Entry 6DBI (electron microscopy, 3.40 A resolution); this record covers chains A and E of the 10 polymer chains in the assembly.

Chain A:
Name: Recombination activating gene 1 - MBP chimera
Organism: Escherichia coli
Notes: EC 2.3.2.27
UniProt: chimeric construct of P0AEX9, O13033: residues -113 to 250 from P0AEX9 (MALE_ECOLI) positions 29-392 (UniProt number = residue number + 142); residues 271-1031 from O13033 positions 271-1031 (same numbers)
Amino-acid sequence (1159 residues; each row starts with the number of its first residue; numbers below 1 keep their minus sign (Met-127 is residue -127)):
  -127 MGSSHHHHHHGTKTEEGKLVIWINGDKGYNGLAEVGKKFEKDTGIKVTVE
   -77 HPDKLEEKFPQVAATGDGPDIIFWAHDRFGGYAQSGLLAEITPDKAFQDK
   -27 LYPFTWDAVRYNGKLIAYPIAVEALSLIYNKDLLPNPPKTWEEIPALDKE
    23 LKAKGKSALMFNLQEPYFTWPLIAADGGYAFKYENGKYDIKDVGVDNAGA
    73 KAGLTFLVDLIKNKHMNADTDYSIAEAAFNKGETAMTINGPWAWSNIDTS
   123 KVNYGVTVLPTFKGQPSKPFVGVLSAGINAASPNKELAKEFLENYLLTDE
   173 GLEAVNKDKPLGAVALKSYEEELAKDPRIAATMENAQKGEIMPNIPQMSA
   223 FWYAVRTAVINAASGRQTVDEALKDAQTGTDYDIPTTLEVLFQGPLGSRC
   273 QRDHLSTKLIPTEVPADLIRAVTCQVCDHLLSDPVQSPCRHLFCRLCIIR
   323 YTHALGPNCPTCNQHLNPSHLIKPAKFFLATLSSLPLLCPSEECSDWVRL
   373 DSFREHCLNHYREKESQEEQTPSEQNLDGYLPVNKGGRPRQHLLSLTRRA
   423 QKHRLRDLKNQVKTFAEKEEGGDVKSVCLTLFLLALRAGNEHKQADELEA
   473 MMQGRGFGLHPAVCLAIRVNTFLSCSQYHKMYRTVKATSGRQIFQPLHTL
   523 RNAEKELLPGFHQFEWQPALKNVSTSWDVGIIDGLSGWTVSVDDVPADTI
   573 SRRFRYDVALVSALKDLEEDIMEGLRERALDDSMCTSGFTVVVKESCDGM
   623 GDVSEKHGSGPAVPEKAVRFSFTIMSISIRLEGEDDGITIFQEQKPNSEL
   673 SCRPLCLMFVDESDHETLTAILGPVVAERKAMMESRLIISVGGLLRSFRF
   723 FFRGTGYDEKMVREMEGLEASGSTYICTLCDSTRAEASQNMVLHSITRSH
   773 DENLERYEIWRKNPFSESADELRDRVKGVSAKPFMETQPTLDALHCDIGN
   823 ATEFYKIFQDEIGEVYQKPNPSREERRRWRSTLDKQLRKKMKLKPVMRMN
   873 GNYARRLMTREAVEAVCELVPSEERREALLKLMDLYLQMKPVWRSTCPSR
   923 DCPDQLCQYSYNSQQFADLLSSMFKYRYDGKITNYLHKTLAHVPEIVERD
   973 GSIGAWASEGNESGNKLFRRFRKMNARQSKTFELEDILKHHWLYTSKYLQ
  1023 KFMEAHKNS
Not modelled in the structure: -127 to 407, 1030-1031
Differences from the reference sequence: initiating methionine (-127); expression tag (-126 to -114); linker (251-270)
Metal / ion sites: Ca2+ site 1: Glu684 (shared with 1 residue of chain I); Ca2+ site 2: Asp730 (shared with 1 residue of chain F); Zn2+: Cys749, Cys752, His959, His964

Chain E:
Molecule: Forward strand of 12-RSS signal end
Sequence (34 nucleotides; each row starts with the number of its first residue):
     1 CACAGTGCTACAGACTGGAACAAAAACCCTGCAG

Chain A / chain E interface:
Pairs across the interface (18):
  Arg459(A) - DC15(E)  salt bridge to the phosphate
  Arg459(A) - DT16(E)  salt bridge to the phosphate
  Ala460(A) - DT16(E)  sugar contact
  Ala460(A) - DG17(E)  phosphate contact
  Lys667(A) - DC3(E)  phosphate contact
  Lys667(A) - DA4(E)  salt bridge to the phosphate
  Asn669(A) - DA2(E)  phosphate contact
  Ser670(A) - DC3(E)  phosphate contact
  Ser670(A) - DA4(E)  hydrogen bond to the phosphate
  Leu672(A) - DA4(E)  sugar contact
  Arg877(A) - DA2(E)  salt bridge to the phosphate
  Lys912(A) - DC1(E)  base contact
  Pro913(A) - DC1(E)  base contact
  Arg916(A) - DA2(E)  salt bridge to the phosphate
  Ser917(A) - DC1(E)  sugar contact
  Thr918(A) - DC1(E)  hydrogen bond to the phosphate
  Glu981(A) - DA2(E)  base contact
  Ser985(A) - DA2(E)  base contact
Interface residues without a listed pair, chain A (18 interface residues in all): Pro668, Glu671, Asn874, Asp923

Overview:
18 residues of chain A and 7 residues of chain E are in contact; the contacts include 2 hydrogen bonds and 5
salt bridges. Polar contacts include Ser670(A)-DA4(E), Thr918(A)-DC1(E) and Arg459(A)-DC15(E). Cys749(A),
Cys752(A), His959(A) and His964(A) form the Zn2+ site.
Here chain A is Recombination activating gene 1 - MBP chimera (Escherichia coli) and chain E is Forward strand
of 12-RSS signal end. Entry 6DBI (Cryo-EM structure of RAG in complex with 12-RSS and 23-RSS nicked DNA
intermediates) was determined by electron microscopy, deposited together with 6DBJ, 6DBL, 6DBO, 6DBQ, 6DBR,
6DBT and 4 further entries.
